Entry 6MUO (electron microscopy, 3.60 A resolution); this record covers chains G and I of the 13 polymer chains in the assembly.

# Chain G
Molecule: Histone H2A type 1-C
From: Homo sapiens
Reference sequence: Q93077 (H2A1C_HUMAN); residues 13-117 here correspond to UniProt positions 14-118 (UniProt number = residue number + 1)
Chain sequence (105 residues; row label = number of the first residue in the row):
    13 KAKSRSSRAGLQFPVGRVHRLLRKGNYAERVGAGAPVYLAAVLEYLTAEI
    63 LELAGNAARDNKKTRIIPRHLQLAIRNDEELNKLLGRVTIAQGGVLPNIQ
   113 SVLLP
Differences from the reference sequence: conflict Ser113 (Ala114 in Q93077)
Swiss-Prot annotation at these positions:
  - modified residue: Lys13 (N6-(beta-hydroxybutyryl)lysine), Lys36 (N6-(2-hydroxyisobutyryl)lysine), Lys74 (N6-(2-hydroxyisobutyryl)lysine), Lys75 (N6-(2-hydroxyisobutyryl)lysine), Lys95 (N6-(2-hydroxyisobutyryl)lysine), Gln104 (N5-methylglutamine)
  - cross-link (Glycyl lysine isopeptide (Lys-Gly)): Lys13 (interchain with G-Cter in ubiquitin), Lys15 (interchain with G-Cter in ubiquitin)

# Chain I
Molecule: DNA/RNA
Sequence (147 nucleotides; each row starts with the number of its first residue; numbers below 1 keep their minus sign (DA-73 is residue -73)):
   -73 ATCAAATATCCACCTGCAGATTCTACCAAAAGTGTATTTGGAAACTGCTC
   -23 CATCAAAAGGCATGTTCAGCTCTGTGAGTGAAACTCCATCATCACAAAGA
    27 ATATTCTGAGAATGCTTCCGTTTGCCTTTTATATGAACTTCCTCGAT

# How chain G and chain I interact
Residue-residue contacts (16; chain G residue first):
  Lys15(G) - DG46(I)  salt bridge to the phosphate
  Ser16(G) - DT47(I)  hydrogen bond to the phosphate
  Arg29(G) - DT48(I)  hydrogen bond to the phosphate
  Arg29(G) - DT49(I)  salt bridge to the phosphate
  Arg42(G) - DA38(I)  hydrogen bond to the sugar
  Arg42(G) - DT39(I)  phosphate contact
  Val43(G) - DA38(I)  sugar contact
  Val43(G) - DT39(I)  hydrogen bond to the phosphate
  Gly44(G) - DA38(I)  phosphate contact
  Ala45(G) - DA38(I)  hydrogen bond to the phosphate
  Lys75(G) - DA59(I)  phosphate contact
  Lys75(G) - DT60(I)  salt bridge to the phosphate
  Thr76(G) - DT58(I)  hydrogen bond to the phosphate
  Thr76(G) - DA59(I)  phosphate contact
  Arg77(G) - DT58(I)  sugar contact
  Arg77(G) - DA59(I)  hydrogen bond to the phosphate
Also at the interface, not in a pair above, chain G (14 interface residues in all): His31, Arg35, Glu41, Gly46

# In short
14 residues of chain G face 9 of chain I across their interface; the contacts include 7 hydrogen bonds and 3
salt bridges. Among the polar pairs are Arg42(G)-DA38(I), Ser16(G)-DT47(I) and Arg29(G)-DT48(I).
Here chain G is Histone H2A type 1-C (Homo sapiens) and chain I is DNA/RNA. Entry 6MUO (CENP-A nucleosome
bound by two copies of CENP-C(CD) and one copy CENP-N(NT)) was determined by electron microscopy together with
6MUP from the same study.
